Entry 2VIN (X-ray diffraction, 1.90 A resolution); this record covers chain A.

Chain A:
Molecule: Urokinase-type plasminogen activator chain B
From: Homo sapiens
Notes: EC 3.4.21.73; fragment: catalytic domain, residues 179-431
Reference sequence: P00749 (UROK_HUMAN); the construct lacks a stretch of the UniProt sequence and is renumbered around it, so the offset changes along the chain: 16-37 = UniProt 179-200; 38-60 = UniProt 205-227; 63-97 = UniProt 234-268; 98-110 = UniProt 271-283; 5 more segments
Chain sequence (253 residues; numbered 16 to 250 plus 19 insertion-coded residues; 1 number in that range is skipped by the numbering (no residue carries it; nothing is unmodelled there); the number before each row is that of its first residue; a row labelled like 37A-37D holds insertion residues (37A, then the next letters in order)):
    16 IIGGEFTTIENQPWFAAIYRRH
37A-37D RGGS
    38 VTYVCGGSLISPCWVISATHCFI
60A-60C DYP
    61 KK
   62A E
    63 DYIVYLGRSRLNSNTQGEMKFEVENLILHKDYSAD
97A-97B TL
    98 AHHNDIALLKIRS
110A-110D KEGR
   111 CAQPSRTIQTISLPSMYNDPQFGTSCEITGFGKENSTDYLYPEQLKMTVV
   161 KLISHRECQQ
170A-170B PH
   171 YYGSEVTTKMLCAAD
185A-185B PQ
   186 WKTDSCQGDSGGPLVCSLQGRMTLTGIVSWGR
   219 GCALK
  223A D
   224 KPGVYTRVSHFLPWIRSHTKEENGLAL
Unresolved in the structure: 246-250
Disulfides: Cys42-Cys58, Cys50-Cys111, Cys136-Cys201, Cys168-Cys182, Cys191-Cys220
Differences from the reference sequence: engineered mutation Ile47 (Met214 in P00749), Ser122 (Cys299 in P00749)
Small-molecule neighbours: (2R)-1-(2,6-dimethylphenoxy)propan-2-amine (505): Asp189, Ser190, Cys191, Gln192, Ser195, Val213, Ser214, Trp215, Gly216, Gly219, Cys220, Gly226, Val227
Swiss-Prot annotation at these positions:
  - active site (Charge relay system): His57, Asp102, Ser195
  - modified residue: Ser146 (Phosphoserine)
  - glycosylation: Asn145 (N-linked (GlcNAc...) asparagine)

Overview:
Bound to chain A: (2R)-1-(2,6-dimethylphenoxy)propan-2-amine. From UniProt: 3 active-site residues.
Chain A is Urokinase-type plasminogen activator chain B (Homo sapiens); the structure, Fragment-Based
Discovery of Mexiletine Derivatives as Orally Bioavailable Inhibitors of Urokinase-Type Plasminogen Activator,
was determined by X-ray diffraction (same publication as 2VIO, 2VIP, 2VIQ, 2VIV and 2VIW).
